PDB entry 8DIS | electron microscopy, 2.62 A resolution | chains E and F of the 12 polymer chains in the assembly

== Chain E (and F) ==
Protein: Hemagglutinin HA1 chain
From: Influenza A virus
Notes: chain F of this document is another copy of the same molecule, construct and numbering; everything in this record applies to it too
Sequence (364 residues; each row starts with the number of its first residue; numbers below 1 keep their minus sign (Met-22 is residue -22)):
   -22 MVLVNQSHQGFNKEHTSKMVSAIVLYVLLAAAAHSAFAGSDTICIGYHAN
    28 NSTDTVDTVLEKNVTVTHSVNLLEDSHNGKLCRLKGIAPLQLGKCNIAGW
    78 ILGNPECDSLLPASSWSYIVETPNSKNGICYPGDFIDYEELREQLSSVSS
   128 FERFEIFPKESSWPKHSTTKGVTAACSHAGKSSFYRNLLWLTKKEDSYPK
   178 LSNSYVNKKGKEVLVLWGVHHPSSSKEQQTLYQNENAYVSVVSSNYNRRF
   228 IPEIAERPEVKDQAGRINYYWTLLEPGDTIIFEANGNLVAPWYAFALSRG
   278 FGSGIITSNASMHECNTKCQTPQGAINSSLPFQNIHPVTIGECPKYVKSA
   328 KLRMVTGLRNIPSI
Disordered / not traced: -22 to 16
Disulfide bonds: Cys72-Cys84, Cys107-Cys153, Cys296-Cys320
Covalently attached groups: N-acetylglucosamine (NAG) linked to Asn28, Asn40, Asn104, Asn304

== Interface between chain E and chain F ==
Contacting residue pairs (11):
  Ser217(E) - Ala232(F)
  Val219(E) - Glu233(F)
  Val219(E) - Arg234(F)
  Val219(E) - Pro235(F)
  Ser220(E) - Pro235(F)
  Ser220(E) - Arg243(F)
  Asn224(E) - Arg234(F)  hydrogen bond
  Asn224(E) - Arg243(F)
  Arg226(E) - Ile231(F)
  Arg226(E) - Ala232(F)
  Ile258(E) - Pro235(F)  hydrophobic
Interface residues without a listed pair, chain E (8 interface residues in all): Ser221, Thr256
Interface residues without a listed pair, chain F (8 interface residues in all): Glu230, Val237

== Summary ==
Chain E and chain F each contribute 8 residues to their interface, with 1 hydrogen bond. The hydrogen-bonded
pair is Asn224(E)-Arg234(F). N-acetylglucosamine is covalently linked to Asn28(E), Asn40(E), Asn104(E) and
Asn304(E).
Chain E and chain F are both Hemagglutinin HA1 chain (Influenza A virus); the structure, CryoEM structure of
Influenza A virus A/Melbourne/1/1946 (H1N1) hemagglutinin bound to CR6261 Fab, was determined by electron
microscopy.
